PDB entry 6F2S | electron microscopy, 3.30 A resolution | chains I and S of the 22 polymer chains in the assembly

# Chain I
Molecule: coat protein subunit I
From: Ageratum yellow vein virus
Reference sequence: W5RUR4 (W5RUR4_9GEMI); numbering as in UniProt (aligned over 55-257)
Sequence (203 residues; numbered 55 to 257; the number before each row is that of its first residue):
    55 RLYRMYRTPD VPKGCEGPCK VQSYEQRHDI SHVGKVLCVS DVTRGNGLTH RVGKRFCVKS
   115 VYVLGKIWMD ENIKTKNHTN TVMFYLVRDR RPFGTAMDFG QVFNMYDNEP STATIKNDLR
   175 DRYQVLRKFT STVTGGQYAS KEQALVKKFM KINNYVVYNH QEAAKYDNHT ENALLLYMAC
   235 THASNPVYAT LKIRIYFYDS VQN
What the authors report for this chain:
  - conformationally variable residues (order/disorder transition): Arg-55 to Pro-63

# Chain S
Molecule: ssDNA loop associated with subunit H
From: Ageratum yellow vein virus
Sequence (6 nucleotides; numbered 1 to 6; the number before each row is that of its first residue):
     1 CAACCA

# How chain I and chain S interact
Contacting residue pairs - 17 pairs, chain I then chain S:
  Arg-142(I) with DA6(S), hydrogen bond to the base
  Arg-144(I) with DA6(S), sugar contact
  Thr-168(I) with DA3(S), phosphate contact
  Arg-174(I) with DC4(S), phosphate contact; DC5(S), salt bridge to the phosphate
  Asp-175(I) with DC5(S), phosphate contact; DA6(S), phosphate contact
  Gln-178(I) with DC5(S), base contact; DA6(S), sugar contact
  Val-179(I) with DA2(S), sugar contact; DA3(S), phosphate contact
  Leu-180(I) with DC1(S), phosphate contact; DA2(S), sugar contact
  Arg-181(I) with DC1(S), phosphate contact; DA2(S), phosphate contact
  Lys-182(I) with DA2(S), hydrogen bond to the phosphate; DA3(S), salt bridge to the phosphate
Other interface residues (no listed pair), chain I (11 interface residues in all): Ala-167

# In short
The interface between chain I and chain S involves 11 residues on one side and 6 on the other; the contacts
include 2 hydrogen bonds and 2 salt bridges. Polar contacts include Arg-142(I)/DA6(S), Lys-182(I)/DA2(S) and
Arg-174(I)/DC5(S). The paper reports conformational variability at Arg-55(I).
Here chain I is coat protein subunit I and chain S is ssDNA loop associated with subunit H, both from Ageratum
yellow vein virus. Entry 6F2S (CryoEM structure of Ageratum Yellow Vein virus (AYVV)) was determined by
electron microscopy.
